2ZRZ - chains A and D of the 4 polymer chains in the assembly; structure by X-ray diffraction, 2.90 A resolution.

== Chain A (and D) ==
Name: Isopentenyl-diphosphate delta-isomerase
Organism: Sulfolobus shibatae
Notes: chain D of this document is another copy of the same molecule, construct and numbering; everything in this record applies to it too
UniProt: P61615 (IDI2_SULSH); numbering as in UniProt (aligned over 1-368)
Amino-acid sequence (368 residues; numbered 1 to 368; the number before each row is that of its first residue):
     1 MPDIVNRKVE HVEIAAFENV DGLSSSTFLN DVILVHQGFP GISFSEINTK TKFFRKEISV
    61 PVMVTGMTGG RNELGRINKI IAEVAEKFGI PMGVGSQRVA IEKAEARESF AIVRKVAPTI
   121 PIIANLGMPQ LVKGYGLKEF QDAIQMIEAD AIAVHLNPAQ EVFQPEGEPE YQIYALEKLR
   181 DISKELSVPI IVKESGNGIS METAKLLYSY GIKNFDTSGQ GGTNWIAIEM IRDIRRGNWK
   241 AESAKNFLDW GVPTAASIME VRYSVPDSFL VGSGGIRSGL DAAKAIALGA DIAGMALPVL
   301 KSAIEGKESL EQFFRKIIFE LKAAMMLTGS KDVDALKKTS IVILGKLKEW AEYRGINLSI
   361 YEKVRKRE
Not modelled in the structure: 1-2, 367-368
Metal / ion sites: Mg2+: Glu161 (together with dimethylallyl diphosphate)
Ligand contacts:
  - dimethylallyl diphosphate (DMA): Ile4, Arg7, Lys8, His11, Ser96, Arg98, Gly127, Gln130, His155, Asn157, Gln160, Glu161, Gln164, Ser195, Trp225
  - FNR (1-deoxy-1-(7,8-dimethyl-2,4-dioxo-3,4-dihydro-2H-benzo[g]pteridin-1-id-10(5h)-yl)-5-O-phosphonato-D-ribitol): His11, Val12, Ala15, Thr65, Gly66, Met67, Gly95, Ser96, Asn125, His155, Lys193, Glu194, Ser195, Gly196, Ser218, Gly222, Thr223, Trp225, Ser273, Gly274, Gly275, Arg277, Met295, Ala296, Leu297, Pro298, Leu300
Swiss-Prot annotation at these positions:
  - binding site (substrate): Arg7, Lys8, Ser96 to Arg98, Gln160
  - binding site (FMN): Thr65, Gly66 to Thr68, Ser96, Asn125, Lys193, Ser218, Thr223, Gly275 to Arg277, Ala296, Leu297
  - binding site (Mg(2+)): Glu161
  - mutagenesis: Arg7 (R7A: Does not affect the proper folding of the enzyme, but it shows significant loss of isomerase activity), Lys8 (K8A: Does not affect the proper folding of the enzyme, but it shows significant loss of isomerase activity), His11 (H11A: Does not affect the proper folding of the enzyme, but it shows significant reduction of isomerase activity), Glu13 (E13R: This mutant is heat stable and its affinity binding for IPP is smaller than that of the wild-type ...), Thr68 (T68A: Does not affect the proper folding of the enzyme, but it shows significant reduction of isomerase activity), Ser96 (S96A: Does not affect the proper folding of the enzyme, but it shows significant reduction of isomerase activity), Asn125 (N125A: Does not affect the proper folding of the enzyme, but it shows significant reduction of isomerase activity), His155 (H155A: Does not affect the proper folding of the enzyme, but it shows significant reduction of isomerase activity), Asn157 (N157A: Does not affect the proper folding of the enzyme, but it shows significant loss of isomerase activity), Gln160 (Q160A: Does not affect the proper folding of the enzyme, but it shows significant loss of isomerase activity; Q160E: 10-fold decrease in the catalytic efficiency ...), Glu161 (E161A: Does not affect the proper folding of the enzyme, but it shows significant loss of isomerase activity), Lys193 (K193A: Shows significant loss of isomerase activity. Binds FMN with very low affinity, but the global structure of the mutant has not been altered by the mutation), 5 further mutagenesis entries in UniProt
What the authors report for this chain:
  - binding site for dimethylallyl diphosphate: Arg7, Lys8, Ser96, Arg98, His155, Gln160, Trp225
  - mutagenesis - R7A, K8A, N157A, Q160A, E161A, K193A, E194A: decreased catalytic activity
  - mutagenesis - K193A: decreased binding to FMN

== How chain A and chain D interact ==
Contacting residue pairs - 77 pairs, chain A then chain D:
  Ile33(A) - Trp350(D)  hydrophobic
  Leu34(A) - Trp250(D)  hydrophobic
  Val35(A) - Ser200(D)
  Val35(A) - Glu202(D)
  Val35(A) - Arg354(D)
  His36(A) - Glu194(D)  salt bridge
  His36(A) - Asn197(D)
  His36(A) - Gly198(D)
  His36(A) - Ser200(D)
  His36(A) - Trp250(D)  hydrogen bond
  His36(A) - Gly251(D)
  Gln37(A) - Pro158(D)
  Gln37(A) - Ser200(D)  hydrogen bond
  Gln37(A) - Glu202(D)  hydrogen bond
  Gln37(A) - Thr203(D)  hydrogen bond
  Gly38(A) - Leu156(D)
  Gly38(A) - Pro158(D)
  Gly38(A) - Glu194(D)
  Gly38(A) - Thr203(D)  hydrogen bond (backbone-side chain)
  Phe39(A) - Met128(D)  hydrophobic
  Phe39(A) - Leu156(D)  hydrophobic
  Phe39(A) - Tyr171(D)
  Phe39(A) - Gln172(D)
  Phe39(A) - Leu176(D)  hydrophobic
  Phe39(A) - Thr203(D)
  Phe39(A) - Leu206(D)  hydrophobic
  Pro40(A) - Pro158(D)  hydrophobic
  Pro40(A) - Tyr171(D)
  Gly41(A) - Tyr171(D)  hydrogen bond (backbone-backbone)
  Gly41(A) - Gln172(D)
  Gly41(A) - Ile173(D)
  Ile42(A) - Tyr171(D)  hydrogen bond (backbone-backbone)
  Ile42(A) - Gln172(D)
  Ser43(A) - Pro169(D)
  Ser43(A) - Glu170(D)
  Ser43(A) - Gln172(D)
  Phe44(A) - Pro169(D)  hydrogen bond (backbone-backbone)
  Glu46(A) - Gln172(D)
  Ser278(A) - Asn246(D)
  Leu280(A) - Asn246(D)
  Leu280(A) - Trp250(D)  hydrophobic
  Gln312(A) - Trp239(D)
  Lys316(A) - Glu242(D)
  Lys316(A) - Ser243(D)
  Lys316(A) - Asn246(D)
  Phe319(A) - Val162(D)
  Phe319(A) - Phe163(D)  hydrophobic
  Phe319(A) - Trp239(D)  hydrophobic
  Phe319(A) - Lys240(D)
  Phe319(A) - Ser243(D)
  Glu320(A) - Ser243(D)  hydrogen bond
  Glu320(A) - Asn246(D)
  Glu320(A) - Phe247(D)
  Ala323(A) - Val162(D)  hydrophobic
  Ala323(A) - Phe247(D)  hydrophobic
  Ala324(A) - Phe247(D)
  Ala324(A) - Trp250(D)
  Met326(A) - Val162(D)  hydrophobic
  Met326(A) - Pro169(D)
  Leu327(A) - Pro158(D)
  Leu327(A) - Ala159(D)
  Leu327(A) - Trp250(D)  hydrophobic
  Thr328(A) - Trp250(D)
  Ser340(A) - Glu202(D)  hydrogen bond
  Ser340(A) - Arg354(D)
  Ile341(A) - Tyr353(D)
  Val342(A) - Trp350(D)
  Val342(A) - Tyr353(D)  hydrophobic
  Val342(A) - Arg354(D)
  Ile343(A) - Tyr353(D)
  Leu344(A) - Glu349(D)
  Leu344(A) - Trp350(D)
  Gly345(A) - Glu349(D)  hydrogen bond (backbone-side chain)
  Lys348(A) - Glu349(D)
  Lys348(A) - Glu352(D)  salt bridge
  Leu358(A) - Tyr353(D)  hydrophobic
  Glu362(A) - Tyr353(D)  hydrogen bond
Interface residues without a listed pair, chain A (34 interface residues in all): Arg315
Interface residues without a listed pair, chain D (35 interface residues in all): Ala175, Val252, Lys346

== Overview ==
34 residues of chain A and 35 residues of chain D are in contact, with 12 hydrogen bonds and 2 salt bridges.
Among the polar pairs are His36(A)-Glu194(D), Lys348(A)-Glu352(D) and His36(A)-Trp250(D). The paper reports a
binding site for dimethylallyl diphosphate at Arg7(A), Lys8(A) and Ser96(A) among others; R7A, K8A and N157A
of chain A, among others, reduce catalytic activity; 7 substitutions were tested in all.
Both chains are Isopentenyl-diphosphate delta-isomerase (Sulfolobus shibatae). Entry 2ZRZ (Crystal structure
of Sulfolobus shibatae isopentenyl diphosphate isomerase in complex with reduced FMN and DMAPP) was determined
by X-ray diffraction (same publication as 2ZRU, 2ZRV, 2ZRW, 2ZRX and 2ZRY).
